4GUO - chains B and C of the 8 polymer chains in the assembly; structure by X-ray diffraction, 3.19 A resolution.

== Chain B (and C) ==
Name: Tumor protein p73
Source organism: Homo sapiens
Notes: chain C of this document is another copy of the same molecule, construct and numbering; everything in this record applies to it too
UniProt: O15350 (P73_HUMAN); residues 115-312 here = UniProt positions 115-312
Chain sequence (210 residues; row label = number of the first residue in the row):
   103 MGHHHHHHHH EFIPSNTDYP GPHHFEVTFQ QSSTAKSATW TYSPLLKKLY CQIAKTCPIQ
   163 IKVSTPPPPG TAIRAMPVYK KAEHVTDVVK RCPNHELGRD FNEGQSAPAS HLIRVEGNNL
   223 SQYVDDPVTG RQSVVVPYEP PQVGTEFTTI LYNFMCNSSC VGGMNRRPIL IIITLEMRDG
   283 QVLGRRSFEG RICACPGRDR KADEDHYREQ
Unresolved in the structure: 103-113, 312 (chain C: 103-111)
Sequence notes: initiating methionine (103); expression tag (104-114)
Swiss-Prot annotation at these positions:
  - binding site (Zn(2+)): Cys-194, His-197, Cys-258, Cys-262
Ion coordination: Zn2+: Cys-194, His-197, Cys-258, Cys-262

== Interface between chain B and chain C ==
Residue-residue contacts (22; chain B residue first):
  Lys-157(B) / Glu-185(C)
  Thr-158(B) / Ala-184(C)
  Thr-158(B) / Glu-185(C)  hydrogen bond
  Glu-218(B) / Glu-185(C)
  Glu-218(B) / Thr-188(C)  hydrogen bond
  Gly-219(B) / Phe-114(C)
  Gly-219(B) / Thr-188(C)
  Asn-221(B) / Phe-114(C)
  Gln-244(B) / Glu-113(C)
  Gln-244(B) / Phe-114(C)
  Gln-244(B) / Ile-115(C)
  Gln-244(B) / Pro-116(C)
  Gln-244(B) / Ser-117(C)  hydrogen bond (side chain-backbone)
  Val-245(B) / Tyr-121(C)  hydrophobic
  Val-245(B) / Val-284(C)  hydrophobic
  Val-245(B) / Arg-287(C)  hydrogen bond (backbone-side chain)
  Gly-246(B) / Tyr-121(C)
  Thr-247(B) / Ser-117(C)  hydrogen bond
  Thr-247(B) / Thr-119(C)
  Thr-247(B) / Arg-287(C)  hydrogen bond
  Leu-253(B) / Ile-115(C)  hydrophobic
  Leu-253(B) / Val-187(C)  hydrophobic
Interface residues without a listed pair, chain B (13 interface residues in all): Ala-156, Pro-160, Glu-241
Interface residues without a listed pair, chain C (14 interface residues in all): His-112

== Summary ==
13 residues of chain B face 14 of chain C across their interface; the contacts include 6 hydrogen bonds. Among
the polar pairs are Thr-158(B)/Glu-185(C), Glu-218(B)/Thr-188(C) and Gln-244(B)/Ser-117(C). Curated annotation
(UniProt) lists 4 Zn2+-binding residues on chain B.
Both chains are Tumor protein p73 (Homo sapiens). Entry 4GUO (structure of p73 DNA binding domain complex with
12 bp DNA) was determined by X-ray diffraction.
